Entry 4OVW (X-ray diffraction, 2.30 A resolution); this record covers chain A.

[Chain A]
Protein: Endoglucanase I
Organism: Fusarium oxysporum
Notes: EC 3.2.1.4
Reference sequence: P46237 (GUNC_FUSOX); residues 2-411 here correspond to UniProt positions 20-429 (UniProt number = residue number + 18)
Chain sequence (411 residues; numbered 1 to 411; the number before each row is that of its first residue):
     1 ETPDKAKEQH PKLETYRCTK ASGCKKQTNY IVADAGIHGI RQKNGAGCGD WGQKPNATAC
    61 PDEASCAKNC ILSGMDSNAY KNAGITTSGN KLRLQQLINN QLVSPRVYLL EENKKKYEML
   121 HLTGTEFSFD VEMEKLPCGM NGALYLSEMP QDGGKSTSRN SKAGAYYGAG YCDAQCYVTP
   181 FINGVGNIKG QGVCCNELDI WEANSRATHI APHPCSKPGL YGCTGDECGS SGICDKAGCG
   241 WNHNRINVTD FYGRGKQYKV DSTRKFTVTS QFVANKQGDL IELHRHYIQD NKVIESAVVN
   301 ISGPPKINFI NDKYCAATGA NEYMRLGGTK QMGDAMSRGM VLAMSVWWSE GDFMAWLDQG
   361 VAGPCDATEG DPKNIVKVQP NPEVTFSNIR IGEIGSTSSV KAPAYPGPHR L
Unresolved in the structure: 401-411
Disulfides: C18-C24, C48-C70, C60-C66, C138-C365, C172-C195, C176-C194, C215-C234, C223-C228, C239-C315
Glycans and other covalent adducts: N-acetylglucosamine (NAG) linked to N56
Modified residues: E1 (pyroglutamic acid; PCA)
Small-molecule neighbours: IN1 (4-(beta-D-glucopyranosyloxy)-2,2-dihydroxybutyl propanoate): W51, R106, Y145, L146, S147, Y171, D173, A174, Q175, Y177, C195, N196, E197, L198, D199, E202, H213, S345, W347
Swiss-Prot annotation at these positions:
  - active site: E197 (Nucleophile), E202 (Proton donor)
  - glycosylation (N-linked (GlcNAc...) asparagine): N56, N247, N300

[In short]
Bound to chain A: compound IN1. Covalently linked N-acetylglucosamine: at N56. From UniProt: active-site
residues E197 and E202.
Chain A is Endoglucanase I (Fusarium oxysporum); the structure, Endoglucanase I complexed with epoxybutyl
cellobiose, was determined by X-ray diffraction (same publication as 2OVW and 3OVW).
